Entry 1NWG (X-ray diffraction, 2.32 A resolution); this record covers chains A and B.

# Chain A
Name: Alpha-lactalbumin
Source organism: Mus musculus
Notes: fragment: regulatory subunit of lactose synthase
UniProt: P29752 (LALBA_MOUSE); residues 1-123 here correspond to UniProt positions 21-143 (UniProt number = residue number + 20)
Chain sequence (123 residues; each row starts with the number of its first residue):
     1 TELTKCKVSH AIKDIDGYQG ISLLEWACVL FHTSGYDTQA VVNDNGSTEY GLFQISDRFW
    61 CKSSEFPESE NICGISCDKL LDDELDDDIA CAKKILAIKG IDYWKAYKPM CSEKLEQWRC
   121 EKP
Disulfides: C6-C120, C28-C111, C61-C77, C73-C91
Bound ions: Ca2+: K79, D82, E84, D87, D88
Ligand contacts: N-butanoyl-glucosamine (BGN; 2-(butanoylamino)-2-deoxy-beta-D-glucopyranose): F31, H32, A106, M110
Reported in the primary citation:
  - binding site for N-butanoyl-glucosamine: H32, M110

# Chain B
Name: beta-1,4-galactosyltransferase
Source organism: Bos taurus
Notes: EC 2.4.1.90
UniProt: P08037 (B4GT1_BOVIN); aligned to UniProt positions 130-401 over residues 131-402 (the alignment contains insertions or deletions, so no single offset holds)
Chain sequence (286 residues; each row starts with the number of its first residue):
   117 ASMTGGQQMG RGSSLTACPE ESPLLVGPML IEFNIPVDLK LVEQQNPKVK LGGRYTPMDC
   177 ISPHKVAIII PFRNRQEHLK YWLYYLHPIL QRQQLDYGIY VINQAGESMF NRAKLLNVGF
   237 KEALKDYDYN CFVFSDVDLI PMNDHNTYRC FSQPRHISVA MDKFGFSLPY VQYFGGVSAL
   297 SKQQFLSING FPNNYWGWGG EDDDIYNRLA FRGMSVSRPN AVIGKCRMIR HSRDKKNEPN
   357 PQRFDRIAHT KETMLSDGLN SLTYMVLEVQ RYPLYTKITV DIGTPS
Unresolved in the structure: 117-130
Disulfides: C134-C176, C247-C266
Ligand contacts: N-butanoyl-glucosamine (BGN; 2-(butanoylamino)-2-deoxy-beta-D-glucopyranose): K279, F280, Y286, Y289, W314, G315, G316, E317, D318, D319, R359, F360, I363
Reported in the primary citation:
  - binding site for N-butanoyl-glucosamine: R359, F360, I363

# Chain A / chain B interface
Contacting residue pairs - 20 pairs, chain A then chain B:
  E2(A) - R346(B)  salt bridge
  F31(A) - P285(B)  hydrophobic
  F31(A) - Y286(B)  hydrophobic
  H32(A) - Y286(B)
  V42(A) - P355(B)  hydrophobic
  D44(A) - P357(B)
  K105(A) - F360(B)
  A106(A) - F360(B)
  P109(A) - I363(B)  hydrophobic
  M110(A) - Y286(B)  hydrophobic
  M110(A) - Q288(B)
  M110(A) - D319(B)
  K114(A) - V287(B)
  K114(A) - Q288(B)
  K114(A) - Y322(B)  hydrogen bond
  Q117(A) - Y286(B)
  Q117(A) - V287(B)  hydrogen bond (side chain-backbone)
  Q117(A) - Q288(B)  hydrogen bond
  W118(A) - P285(B)
  W118(A) - Y286(B)  hydrophobic
Other interface residues (no listed pair), chain A (14 interface residues in all): N43, E113
Other interface residues (no listed pair), chain B (13 interface residues in all): F280, E354

# In short
14 residues of chain A face 13 of chain B across their interface; the contacts include 3 hydrogen bonds and 1
salt bridge. Polar contacts include E2(A)-R346(B), K114(A)-Y322(B) and Q117(A)-V287(B). N-butanoyl-glucosamine
is bound between chain A and chain B. From the paper: a binding site for N-butanoyl-glucosamine at H32(A),
M110(A) and R359(B) among others.
Chain A is Alpha-lactalbumin (Mus musculus) and chain B is beta-1,4-galactosyltransferase (Bos taurus); the
structure, Beta-1,4-galactosyltransferase complex with alpha-lactalbumin and N-butanoyl-glucoamine, was
determined by X-ray diffraction together with 1O23 and 1NMM from the same study.
